PDB entry 9GEL | electron microscopy, 4.86 A resolution (low resolution: residue-level contacts below are approximate; hydrogen-bond / salt-bridge calls are withheld) | chains K and N of the 8 polymer chains in the assembly

# Chain K
Molecule: Hexasomal DNA Strand 1
Sequence (152 nucleotides; numbered -70 to 81; the number before each row is that of its first residue; numbers below 1 keep their minus sign (DC-70 is residue -70)):
   -70 CAATATCCCG AGTACATGCA CAGGATGTAT ATATCTGACA CGTGCCTGGA GACTAGGGAG
   -10 TAATCCCCTT GGCGGTTAAA ACGCGGGGGA CAGCGCGTAC GTGCGTTTAA GCGGTGCTAG
    50 AGCTGTCTAC GACCAATTGA GCGGCCTCGG CA
Not modelled in the structure: -70 to -41, 73-81

# Chain N
Protein: Histone H4
Source organism: Homo sapiens
UniProt: P62805 (H4_HUMAN); residues 1-102 here correspond to UniProt positions 2-103 (UniProt number = residue number + 1)
Amino-acid sequence (102 residues; numbered 1 to 102; the number before each row is that of its first residue):
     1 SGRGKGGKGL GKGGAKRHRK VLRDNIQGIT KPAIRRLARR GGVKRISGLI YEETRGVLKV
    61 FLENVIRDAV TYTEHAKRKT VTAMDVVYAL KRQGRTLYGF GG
Not modelled in the structure: 1-21
Curated features (UniProtKB/Swiss-Prot):
  - DNA-binding region: Lys16 to Lys20
  - modified residue: Ser1 (N-acetylserine), Arg3 (Asymmetric dimethylarginine), Lys5 (N6-(2-hydroxyisobutyryl)lysine), Lys8 (N6-(2-hydroxyisobutyryl)lysine), Lys12 (N6-(2-hydroxyisobutyryl)lysine), Lys16 (N6-(2-hydroxyisobutyryl)lysine), Lys20 (N6,N6,N6-trimethyllysine), Lys31 (N6-(2-hydroxyisobutyryl)lysine), Lys44 (N6-(2-hydroxyisobutyryl)lysine), Ser47 (Phosphoserine), Tyr51 (Phosphotyrosine), Lys59 (N6-(2-hydroxyisobutyryl)lysine), Lys77 (N6-(2-hydroxyisobutyryl)lysine), Lys79 (N6-(2-hydroxyisobutyryl)lysine), Thr80 (Phosphothreonine), Tyr88 (Phosphotyrosine), Lys91 (N6-(2-hydroxyisobutyryl)lysine)
  - cross-link (Glycyl lysine isopeptide (Lys-Gly)): Lys12 (interchain with G-Cter in SUMO2), Lys20 (interchain with G-Cter in SUMO2), Lys31 (interchain with G-Cter in SUMO2), Lys59 (interchain with G-Cter in SUMO2), Lys79 (interchain with G-Cter in SUMO2), Lys91 (interchain with G-Cter in SUMO2)

# Interface between chain K and chain N
Contacting residue pairs (5; chain K residue first):
  DG-23(K) with Thr80(N)
  DG-13(K) with Pro32(N); Arg36(N)
  DA-12(K) with Pro32(N)
  DC-4(K) with Arg45(N)
Also at the interface, not in a pair above, chain K (5 interface residues in all): DC-5
Also at the interface, not in a pair above, chain N (7 interface residues in all): Arg23, Thr30, Lys31

# Overview
5 residues of chain K face 7 of chain N across their interface. Curated annotation (UniProt) lists a
DNA-binding region on chain N.
Chain K is Hexasomal DNA Strand 1 and chain N is Histone H4 (Homo sapiens); the structure, CryoEM structure of
the human INO80-Hexasome complex, was determined by electron microscopy.
